PDB entry 5JDO | X-ray diffraction, 3.20 A resolution | chains C and F of the 6 polymer chains in the assembly

# Chain C
Molecule: Hemoglobin subunit alpha
Organism: Homo sapiens
UniProtKB: P69905 (HBA_HUMAN); residues 2-142 here = UniProt positions 2-142
Sequence (141 residues; numbered 2 to 142; the number before each row is that of its first residue):
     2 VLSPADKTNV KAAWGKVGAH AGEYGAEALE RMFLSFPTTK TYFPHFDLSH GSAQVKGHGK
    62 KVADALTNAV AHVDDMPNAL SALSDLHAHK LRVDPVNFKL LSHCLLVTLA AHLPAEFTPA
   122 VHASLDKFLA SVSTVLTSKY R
Bound ions: heme Fe near H88 (its only coordinating residue here)
Residues lining bound ligands:
  - heme (HEM): Y43, F44, H46, F47, H59, K62, V63, A66, L67, L84, L87, H88, L92, V94, N98, F99, L102, V133, S134, L137
  - oxygen molecule (OXY): L30, M33, F44, H59, V63, L102

# Chain F
Molecule: Hemoglobin subunit beta
Organism: Homo sapiens
UniProtKB: P68871 (HBB_HUMAN); residue numbers follow UniProt; this construct covers 3-146
Sequence (144 residues; row label = number of the first residue in the row):
     3 HLTPEEKSAV TALWGKVNVD EVGGEALGRL LVVYPWTQRF FESFGDLSTP DAVMGNPKVK
    63 AHGKKVLGAF SDGLAHLDNL KGTFATLSEL HCDKLHVDPE NFRLLGNVLV CVLAHHFGKE
   123 FTPPVQAAYQ KVVAGVANAL AHKY
Bound ions: heme Fe: H93 (together with oxygen molecule)
Residues lining bound ligands:
  - heme (HEM): L32, T39, F42, F43, F46, H64, K67, V68, A71, F72, F86, L89, L92, H93, L97, V99, N103, F104, L107, L142
  - oxygen molecule (OXY): L29, F43, H64, V68, L107

# Chain C / chain F interface
Contacting residue pairs (14; chain C residue first):
  T42(C) - H98(F)
  Y43(C) - R41(F)  hydrogen bond
  R93(C) - Q40(F)  hydrogen bond
  R93(C) - R41(F)
  D95(C) - W38(F)  hydrogen bond
  D95(C) - D100(F)
  D95(C) - N103(F)  hydrogen bond
  P96(C) - W38(F)
  V97(C) - D100(F)
  Y141(C) - P37(F)
  Y141(C) - W38(F)  hydrophobic
  R142(C) - V35(F)  hydrogen bond (side chain-backbone)
  R142(C) - Y36(F)
  R142(C) - P37(F)
Interface residues without a listed pair, chain C (10 interface residues in all): T39, N98
Interface residues without a listed pair, chain F (11 interface residues in all): E102, Y146

# In short
Chain C and chain F form an interface of 10 and 11 residues respectively, with 5 hydrogen bonds. Among the
polar pairs are Y43(C)-R41(F), R93(C)-Q40(F) and D95(C)-W38(F). Chain C binds heme and oxygen molecule. Chain
F binds heme and oxygen molecule.
Here chain C is Hemoglobin subunit alpha and chain F is Hemoglobin subunit beta, both from Homo sapiens. Entry
5JDO (T. congolense haptoglobin-haemoglobin receptor in complex with haemoglobin) was determined by X-ray
diffraction.
